PDB entry 6NBQ | electron microscopy, 3.10 A resolution | chains H and J of the 17 polymer chains in the assembly

# Chain H
Molecule: NAD(P)H-quinone oxidoreductase subunit H
Source organism: Thermosynechococcus elongatus (strain BP-1)
Notes: EC 1.6.5.-
Reference sequence: Q8DJD9 (NDHH_THEEB); numbering as in UniProt (aligned over 1-394)
Chain sequence (394 residues; row label = number of the first residue in the row):
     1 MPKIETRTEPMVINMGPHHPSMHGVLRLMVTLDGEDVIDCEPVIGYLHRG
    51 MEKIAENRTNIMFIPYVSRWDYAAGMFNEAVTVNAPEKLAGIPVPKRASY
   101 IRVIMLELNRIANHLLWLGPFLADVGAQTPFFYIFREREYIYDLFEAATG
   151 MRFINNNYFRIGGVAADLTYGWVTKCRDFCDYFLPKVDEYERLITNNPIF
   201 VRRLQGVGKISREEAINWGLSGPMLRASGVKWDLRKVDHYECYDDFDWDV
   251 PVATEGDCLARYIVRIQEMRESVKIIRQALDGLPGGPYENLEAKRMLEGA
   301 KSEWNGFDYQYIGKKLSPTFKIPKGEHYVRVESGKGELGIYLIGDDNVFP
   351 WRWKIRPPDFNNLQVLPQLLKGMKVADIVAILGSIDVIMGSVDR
Disordered / not traced: 1-2
Cystine bridges: C176-C180
Residues lining bound ligands: 4Fe-4S cluster (SF4): R49, R69, I154

# Chain J
Molecule: NAD(P)H-quinone oxidoreductase subunit J
Source organism: Thermosynechococcus elongatus (strain BP-1)
Notes: EC 1.6.5.-
Reference sequence: Q8DJ01 (NDHJ_THEEB); residue numbers follow UniProt; this construct covers 1-168
Chain sequence (168 residues; each row starts with the number of its first residue):
     1 MSDTPEAPIVEAGPVGRLLQSQNLSVESLGRDASGVEMIKVDRDRLLAVC
    51 QTLYADGFNYLRCQAAYDSGPGQDLVSTYHLIKLSDNADRPPEVRIKVFV
   101 PRDDPRVPSVYWIWKTADWQERESYDMFGIVYEGHPNLKRILMPEDWVGW
   151 PLRKDYITPDFYELQEAY
Disordered / not traced: 1-7

# How chain H and chain J interact
Pairs across the interface (87; chain H residue first):
  P42(H) - W119(J)
  I44(H) - I141(J)
  I44(H) - L142(J)  hydrophobic
  G45(H) - I141(J)
  G45(H) - L142(J)
  H48(H) - M127(J)
  H48(H) - L142(J)
  E52(H) - L152(J)
  K53(H) - L152(J)
  K53(H) - R153(J)  hydrogen bond (side chain-backbone)
  E56(H) - K154(J)  salt bridge
  L89(H) - A33(J)  hydrophobic
  R212(H) - D86(J)  salt bridge
  I216(H) - N59(J)
  I216(H) - Y60(J)
  I216(H) - L84(J)  hydrophobic
  N217(H) - I113(J)
  N217(H) - W114(J)
  N217(H) - K115(J)  hydrogen bond (backbone-backbone)
  N217(H) - T116(J)  hydrogen bond (backbone-side chain)
  W218(H) - Y111(J)
  W218(H) - K115(J)
  W218(H) - T116(J)  hydrogen bond (backbone-side chain)
  W218(H) - D118(J)
  G219(H) - Y60(J)
  G219(H) - T116(J)  hydrogen bond (backbone-side chain)
  L220(H) - Y60(J)  hydrogen bond (backbone-side chain)
  S221(H) - Y60(J)
  V230(H) - L84(J)  hydrophobic
  V230(H) - S85(J)
  V230(H) - D86(J)
  K231(H) - D86(J)
  W232(H) - R62(J)
  W232(H) - L84(J)  hydrophobic
  W232(H) - S85(J)
  W232(H) - A88(J)  hydrophobic
  W232(H) - P91(J)  hydrophobic
  L234(H) - R62(J)
  V237(H) - A88(J)
  V237(H) - D89(J)
  V237(H) - R90(J)  hydrogen bond (backbone-backbone)
  V237(H) - P91(J)
  D238(H) - R90(J)  salt bridge
  H239(H) - R90(J)  hydrogen bond
  E326(H) - D32(J)
  E326(H) - A33(J)  hydrogen bond (backbone-backbone)
  E326(H) - M38(J)
  E326(H) - R95(J)
  E326(H) - K97(J)  salt bridge
  H327(H) - D32(J)
  H327(H) - S34(J)
  Y328(H) - R62(J)
  Y328(H) - C63(J)  hydrophobic
  Y328(H) - R95(J)
  E337(H) - R62(J)  salt bridge
  Y341(H) - T78(J)
  Y341(H) - R95(J)
  Y341(H) - K97(J)
  I343(H) - Y67(J)
  W351(H) - Y67(J)
  W351(H) - D68(J)  hydrogen bond (side chain-backbone)
  W351(H) - G70(J)
  W351(H) - P71(J)
  W351(H) - K154(J)  hydrogen bond (backbone-side chain)
  R352(H) - A66(J)  hydrogen bond (side chain-backbone)
  R352(H) - Y67(J)
  R352(H) - F128(J)
  R352(H) - L152(J)
  K354(H) - C63(J)
  K354(H) - Q64(J)
  K354(H) - A65(J)
  K354(H) - Q120(J)
  R356(H) - Y60(J)
  R356(H) - C63(J)
  R356(H) - Q120(J)
  F360(H) - W119(J)
  F360(H) - E123(J)
  F360(H) - I141(J)  hydrophobic
  N361(H) - T116(J)
  N361(H) - Q120(J)  hydrogen bond
  L363(H) - W119(J)
  Q364(H) - T116(J)  hydrogen bond (side chain-backbone)
  Q364(H) - D118(J)
  Q364(H) - W119(J)  hydrogen bond (side chain-backbone)
  D393(H) - L142(J)
  R394(H) - E123(J)  salt bridge
  R394(H) - L142(J)
Interface residues without a listed pair, chain H (44 interface residues in all): K88, L225, G229, K236, R330, V392
Interface residues without a listed pair, chain J (47 interface residues in all): Y54, S69, H80, I82, N87, M143

# Summary
44 residues of chain H face 47 of chain J across their interface; the contacts include 15 hydrogen bonds and 6
salt bridges. Among the polar pairs are E56(H)-K154(J), R212(H)-D86(J) and D238(H)-R90(J). Bound to chain H:
4Fe-4S cluster.
Here chain H is NAD(P)H-quinone oxidoreductase subunit H and chain J is NAD(P)H-quinone oxidoreductase subunit
J, both from Thermosynechococcus elongatus (strain BP-1). Entry 6NBQ (T.elongatus NDH (data-set 1)) was
determined by electron microscopy, deposited together with 6NBX and 6NBY.
